PDB entry 5IRP | X-ray diffraction, 2.10 A resolution | chains A and B

Chain A (and B):
Name: Alanine racemase 2
Source organism: Bacillus subtilis (strain 168)
Notes: EC 5.1.1.1; chain B of this document is another copy of the same molecule, construct and numbering; everything in this record applies to it too
UniProt: P94494 (ALR2_BACSU); residue numbers follow UniProt; this construct covers 1-394
Chain sequence (394 residues; numbered 1 to 394; the number before each row is that of its first residue):
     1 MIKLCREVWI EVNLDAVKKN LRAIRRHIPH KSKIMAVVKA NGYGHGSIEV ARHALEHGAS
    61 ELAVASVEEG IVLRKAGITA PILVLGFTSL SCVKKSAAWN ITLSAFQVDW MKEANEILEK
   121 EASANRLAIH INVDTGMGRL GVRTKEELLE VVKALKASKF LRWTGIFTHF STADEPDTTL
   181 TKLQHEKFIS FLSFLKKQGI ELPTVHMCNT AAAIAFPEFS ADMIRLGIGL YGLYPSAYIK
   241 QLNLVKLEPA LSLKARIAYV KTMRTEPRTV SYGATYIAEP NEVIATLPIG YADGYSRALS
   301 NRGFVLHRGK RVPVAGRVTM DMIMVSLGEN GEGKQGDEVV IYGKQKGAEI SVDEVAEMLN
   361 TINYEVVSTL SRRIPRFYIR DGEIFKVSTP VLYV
Unresolved in the structure: 387-394
Metal / ion sites: Mg2+ site 1 near Q107 (its only coordinating residue here); Mg2+ site 2: L155, S158, L161; Mg2+ site 3: N301 (shared with N301(B) of chain B)
Small-molecule neighbours:
  - carbon dioxide (CO2), molecule 1: K39, R139, H169
  - carbon dioxide (CO2), molecule 2: Y272, Y291, T319, M320
  - 4'-deformyl pyidoxal phosphote (UAH; (5-hydroxy-6-methylpyridin-3-yl)methyl dihydrogen phosphate): V37, K39, Y43, L85, R139, H169, N209, T210, R225, L226, G227, I228, Y364

Interface between chain A and chain B:
Residue-residue contacts (146):
  L4(A) - S89(B)
  L4(A) - C92(B)
  C5(A) - V67(B)  hydrophobic
  C5(A) - E68(B)
  C5(A) - F87(B)
  C5(A) - T88(B)
  C5(A) - S89(B)  hydrogen bond (backbone-backbone)
  C5(A) - C92(B)  disulfide
  C5(A) - K95(B)
  R6(A) - S66(B)
  R6(A) - E68(B)
  E7(A) - F87(B)
  E7(A) - S89(B)
  K39(A) - M320(B)
  K39(A) - D321(B)  salt bridge
  A40(A) - A292(B)  hydrophobic
  A40(A) - M320(B)  hydrophobic
  A40(A) - R373(B)
  Y43(A) - M320(B)  hydrophobic
  A65(A) - D321(B)
  A65(A) - R373(B)
  S66(A) - R6(B)
  V67(A) - C5(B)  hydrophobic
  E68(A) - C5(B)  hydrogen bond (side chain-backbone)
  E68(A) - R6(B)  hydrogen bond (side chain-backbone)
  E69(A) - R373(B)  salt bridge
  F87(A) - C5(B)
  F87(A) - E7(B)
  F87(A) - A258(B)  hydrophobic
  F87(A) - Q335(B)
  T88(A) - C5(B)
  S89(A) - L4(B)
  S89(A) - C5(B)  hydrogen bond (backbone-backbone)
  S89(A) - E7(B)
  S91(A) - L4(B)
  C92(A) - L4(B)
  C92(A) - C5(B)  disulfide
  F106(A) - Y259(B)
  Q107(A) - Y259(B)
  D134(A) - K261(B)
  T135(A) - P267(B)
  G136(A) - P267(B)
  G136(A) - T269(B)  hydrogen bond (backbone-side chain)
  M137(A) - T269(B)
  M137(A) - V270(B)
  M137(A) - S271(B)  hydrogen bond (backbone-backbone)
  M137(A) - Y272(B)  hydrophobic
  M137(A) - T319(B)
  G138(A) - K261(B)  hydrogen bond (backbone-side chain)
  G138(A) - T269(B)
  G138(A) - M324(B)
  R139(A) - K261(B)  hydrogen bond (backbone-side chain)
  R139(A) - T286(B)  hydrogen bond (backbone-side chain)
  R139(A) - T319(B)  hydrogen bond
  R139(A) - M322(B)
  R139(A) - M324(B)
  L140(A) - Y259(B)  hydrophobic
  L140(A) - T286(B)
  L140(A) - M322(B)  hydrophobic
  R143(A) - K261(B)
  R143(A) - M263(B)
  R143(A) - T265(B)  hydrogen bond (side chain-backbone)
  R143(A) - P267(B)  hydrogen bond (side chain-backbone)
  T144(A) - T265(B)
  H169(A) - Y272(B)  hydrogen bond
  F170(A) - Y272(B)
  S171(A) - S271(B)
  S171(A) - Y272(B)
  S171(A) - G273(B)  hydrogen bond (backbone-backbone)
  T172(A) - G273(B)
  T172(A) - A274(B)
  E175(A) - G273(B)
  L180(A) - A274(B)  hydrophobic
  K187(A) - E266(B)  hydrogen bond (side chain-backbone)
  K187(A) - P267(B)
  A258(A) - F87(B)  hydrophobic
  Y259(A) - F106(B)  hydrophobic
  Y259(A) - Q107(B)
  Y259(A) - L140(B)  hydrophobic
  K261(A) - D134(B)
  K261(A) - G138(B)  hydrogen bond (side chain-backbone)
  K261(A) - R139(B)  hydrogen bond (side chain-backbone)
  K261(A) - R143(B)
  M263(A) - R143(B)
  T265(A) - R143(B)  hydrogen bond (backbone-side chain)
  E266(A) - K187(B)  hydrogen bond (backbone-side chain)
  P267(A) - T135(B)
  P267(A) - G136(B)
  P267(A) - R143(B)  hydrogen bond (backbone-side chain)
  P267(A) - K187(B)
  T269(A) - G136(B)  hydrogen bond (side chain-backbone)
  T269(A) - M137(B)
  T269(A) - G138(B)
  V270(A) - M137(B)
  S271(A) - M137(B)  hydrogen bond (backbone-backbone)
  S271(A) - S171(B)
  Y272(A) - M137(B)  hydrophobic
  Y272(A) - H169(B)  hydrogen bond
  Y272(A) - F170(B)
  Y272(A) - S171(B)
  G273(A) - S171(B)  hydrogen bond (backbone-backbone)
  G273(A) - T172(B)
  G273(A) - E175(B)
  A274(A) - T172(B)
  A274(A) - L180(B)  hydrophobic
  T286(A) - R139(B)  hydrogen bond (side chain-backbone)
  T286(A) - L140(B)
  Y291(A) - Y364(B)
  Y291(A) - E365(B)
  Y291(A) - S368(B)
  Y291(A) - T369(B)
  A292(A) - A40(B)  hydrophobic
  A292(A) - S368(B)
  S296(A) - E365(B)
  R297(A) - T361(B)
  R297(A) - I362(B)
  R297(A) - E365(B)  hydrogen bond (backbone-side chain)
  T319(A) - M137(B)
  T319(A) - R139(B)  hydrogen bond
  M320(A) - K39(B)
  M320(A) - A40(B)  hydrophobic
  M320(A) - Y43(B)  hydrophobic
  M320(A) - Y364(B)  hydrophobic
  D321(A) - K39(B)  salt bridge
  D321(A) - A65(B)
  M322(A) - G86(B)
  M322(A) - R139(B)
  M322(A) - L140(B)  hydrophobic
  M324(A) - G138(B)
  M324(A) - R139(B)
  Q335(A) - F87(B)
  T361(A) - R297(B)
  I362(A) - R297(B)
  Y364(A) - Y291(B)
  Y364(A) - M320(B)  hydrophobic
  E365(A) - Y291(B)
  E365(A) - S296(B)
  E365(A) - R297(B)  hydrogen bond (side chain-backbone)
  S368(A) - Y291(B)
  S368(A) - A292(B)
  T369(A) - Y291(B)
  R372(A) - R373(B)
  R373(A) - A40(B)
  R373(A) - A65(B)
  R373(A) - E69(B)  salt bridge
  R373(A) - R372(B)
Interface residues without a listed pair, chain A (75 interface residues in all): K3, G86, K95, G141, R268, I284, N360, S371
Interface residues without a listed pair, chain B (75 interface residues in all): K3, S91, G141, T144, R268, I284, N360, S371
Cross-chain cystine bridges: C5(A)-C92(B), C92(A)-C5(B)

In short:
Chain A and chain B each contribute 75 residues to their interface; the contacts include 2 disulfide bonds, 28
hydrogen bonds and 4 salt bridges. Among the polar pairs are K39(A)-D321(B), E69(A)-R373(B) and E68(A)-C5(B).
Bound to chain A: 4'-deformyl pyidoxal phosphote and carbon dioxide.
Chain A and chain B are both Alanine racemase 2 (Bacillus subtilis (strain 168)); the structure, Crystal
structure of the alanine racemase Bsu17640 from Bacillus subtilis, was determined by X-ray diffraction (same
publication as 6Q70, 6Q71 and 6Q72).
